Entry 7S7D (X-ray diffraction, 1.56 A resolution); this record covers chains A and E of the 3 polymer chains in the assembly.

[Chain A]
Molecule: HLA class I histocompatibility antigen, B-7 alpha chain
Organism: Homo sapiens
UniProtKB: P01889 (1B07_HUMAN); residues 1-275 here correspond to UniProt positions 25-299 (UniProt number = residue number + 24)
Sequence (275 residues; each row starts with the number of its first residue):
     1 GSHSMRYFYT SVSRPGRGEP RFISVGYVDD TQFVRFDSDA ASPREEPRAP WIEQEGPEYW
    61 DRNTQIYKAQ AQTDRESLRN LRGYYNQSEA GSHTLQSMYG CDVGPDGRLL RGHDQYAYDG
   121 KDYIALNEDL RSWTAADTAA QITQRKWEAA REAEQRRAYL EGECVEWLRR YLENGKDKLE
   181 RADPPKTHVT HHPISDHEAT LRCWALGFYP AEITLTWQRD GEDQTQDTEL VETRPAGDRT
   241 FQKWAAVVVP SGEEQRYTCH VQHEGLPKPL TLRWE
Curated features (UniProtKB/Swiss-Prot):
  - region: E275 (Connecting peptide)
  - motif: S77 to G83 (Bw6 motif)
  - binding site (a peptide antigen): N63, Y84, T143, K146, E152, Y159, Y171
  - glycosylation: N86 (N-linked (GlcNAc...) asparagine)
Disulfide bonds: C101-C164, C203-C259

[Chain E]
Molecule: MLL cleavage product N320
Notes: fragment: sulfo-mll(747-755) peptide
UniProtKB: Q03164 (KMT2A_HUMAN); residues 1-9 here correspond to UniProt positions 747-755 (UniProt number = residue number + 746)
Sequence (9 residues; numbered 1 to 9; the number before each row is that of its first residue):
     1 EPRSPSHSM
Modified residues: S4 (O-sulfo-L-serine; OSE)

[Chain A / chain E interface]
Contacting residue pairs (52; chain A residue first):
  Y7(A) with E1(E), hydrogen bond (side chain-backbone); P2(E)
  Y9(A) with P2(E)
  Y59(A) with E1(E)
  R62(A) with E1(E), salt bridge; P2(E), hydrogen bond (side chain-backbone); S4(E)
  N63(A) with P2(E)
  I66(A) with P2(E); R3(E); P5(E)
  Y67(A) with P2(E)
  A69(A) with P5(E), hydrophobic
  Q70(A) with R3(E); P5(E); S6(E), hydrogen bond (side chain-backbone)
  T73(A) with S6(E); H7(E); S8(E)
  E76(A) with S8(E), hydrogen bond
  S77(A) with S8(E); M9(E), hydrogen bond (side chain-backbone)
  N80(A) with M9(E), hydrogen bond (side chain-backbone)
  L81(A) with M9(E), hydrophobic
  Y84(A) with M9(E), hydrogen bond (side chain-backbone)
  L95(A) with M9(E), hydrophobic
  Y99(A) with P2(E); R3(E), hydrogen bond (side chain-backbone)
  D114(A) with R3(E), salt bridge
  Y116(A) with R3(E), hydrogen bond; M9(E), hydrophobic
  T143(A) with M9(E), hydrogen bond (side chain-backbone)
  K146(A) with H7(E); S8(E), hydrogen bond; M9(E), hydrogen bond (side chain-backbone)
  W147(A) with H7(E), hydrogen bond (side chain-backbone); S8(E), hydrogen bond (side chain-backbone); M9(E), hydrophobic
  A150(A) with H7(E)
  E152(A) with S6(E); H7(E), hydrogen bond (side chain-backbone)
  Q155(A) with R3(E); S4(E), hydrogen bond (side chain-backbone); P5(E)
  R156(A) with R3(E); S6(E)
  Y159(A) with E1(E), hydrogen bond (side chain-backbone); P2(E); R3(E)
  E163(A) with E1(E)
  W167(A) with E1(E), hydrogen bond
  Y171(A) with E1(E), hydrogen bond (side chain-backbone)
Also at the interface, not in a pair above, chain A (34 interface residues in all): M5, E45, Y123, I124

[In short]
The interface between chain A and chain E involves 34 residues on one side and 9 on the other; the contacts
include 19 hydrogen bonds and 2 salt bridges. Polar contacts include R62(A)-E1(E), D114(A)-R3(E) and
Y7(A)-E1(E).
Chain A is HLA class I histocompatibility antigen, B-7 alpha chain (Homo sapiens) and chain E is MLL cleavage
product N320; the structure, Structure of HLA-B*07:02 in complex with synthetic sulfo-mll peptide analog, was
determined by X-ray diffraction together with 7RZD, 7RZJ, 7S79, 7S7E, 7S7F, 7S8A and 4 further entries from
the same study.
